5ZVS - chains A and J of the 12 polymer chains in the assembly; structure by electron microscopy, 3.80 A resolution.

Chain A (and J):
Molecule: VP3
From: Grass carp reovirus
Notes: chain J of this document is another copy of the same molecule, construct and numbering; everything in this record applies to it too
UniProtKB: Q9E3V8 (Q9E3V8_9REOV); residues 1-1214 here = UniProt positions 1-1214
Chain sequence (1214 residues; each row starts with the number of its first residue):
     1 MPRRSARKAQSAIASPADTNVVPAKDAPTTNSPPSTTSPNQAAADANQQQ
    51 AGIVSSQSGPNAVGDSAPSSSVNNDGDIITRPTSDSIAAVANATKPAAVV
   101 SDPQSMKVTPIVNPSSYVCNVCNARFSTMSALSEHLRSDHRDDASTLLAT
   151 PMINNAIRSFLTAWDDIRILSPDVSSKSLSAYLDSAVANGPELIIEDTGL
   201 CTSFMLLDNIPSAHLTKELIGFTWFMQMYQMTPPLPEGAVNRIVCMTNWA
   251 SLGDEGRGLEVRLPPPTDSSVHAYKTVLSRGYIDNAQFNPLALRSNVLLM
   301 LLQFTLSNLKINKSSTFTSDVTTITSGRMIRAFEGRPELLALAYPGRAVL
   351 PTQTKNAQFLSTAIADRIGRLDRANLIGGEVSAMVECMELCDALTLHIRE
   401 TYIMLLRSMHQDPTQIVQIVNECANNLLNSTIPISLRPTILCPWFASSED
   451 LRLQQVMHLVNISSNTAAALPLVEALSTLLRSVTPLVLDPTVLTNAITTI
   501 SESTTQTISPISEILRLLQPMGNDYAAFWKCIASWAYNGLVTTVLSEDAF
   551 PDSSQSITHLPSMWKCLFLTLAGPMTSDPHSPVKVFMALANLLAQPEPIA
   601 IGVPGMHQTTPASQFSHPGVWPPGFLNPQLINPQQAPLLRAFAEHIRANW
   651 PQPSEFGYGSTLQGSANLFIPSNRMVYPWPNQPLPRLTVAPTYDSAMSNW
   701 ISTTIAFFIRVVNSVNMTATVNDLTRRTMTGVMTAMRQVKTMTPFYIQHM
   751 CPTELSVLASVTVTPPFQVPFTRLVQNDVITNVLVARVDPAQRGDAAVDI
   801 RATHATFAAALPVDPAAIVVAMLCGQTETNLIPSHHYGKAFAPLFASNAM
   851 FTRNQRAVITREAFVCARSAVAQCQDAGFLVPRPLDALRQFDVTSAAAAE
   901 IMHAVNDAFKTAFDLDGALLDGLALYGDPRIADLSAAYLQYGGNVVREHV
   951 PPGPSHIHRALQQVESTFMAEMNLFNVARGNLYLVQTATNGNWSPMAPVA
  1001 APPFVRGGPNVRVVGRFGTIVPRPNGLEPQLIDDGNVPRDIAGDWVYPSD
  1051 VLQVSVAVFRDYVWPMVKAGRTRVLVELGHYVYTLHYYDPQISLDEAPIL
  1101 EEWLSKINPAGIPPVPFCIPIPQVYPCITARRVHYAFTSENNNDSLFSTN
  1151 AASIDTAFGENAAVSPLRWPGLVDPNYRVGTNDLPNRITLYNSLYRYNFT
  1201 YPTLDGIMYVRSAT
Not modelled in the structure: 1-148, 334-336, 1212-1214 (chain J: 1-14, 142-154, 173-183, 502-523)

Chain A / chain J interface:
Contacting residue pairs (88; chain A residue first):
  F222(A) - P1024(J)  hydrophobic
  W224(A) - P1022(J)
  W224(A) - Y1062(J)
  Y229(A) - A1057(J)  hydrophobic
  S319(A) - T894(J)  hydrogen bond
  V321(A) - Y282(J)
  V321(A) - N289(J)
  V321(A) - L291(J)
  V321(A) - F891(J)  hydrophobic
  T322(A) - L291(J)
  T322(A) - P1109(J)  hydrogen bond (side chain-backbone)
  T322(A) - A1110(J)
  T323(A) - L291(J)
  T323(A) - D1050(J)
  T323(A) - Q1053(J)  hydrogen bond
  T323(A) - V1054(J)
  T323(A) - P1109(J)  hydrogen bond (backbone-backbone)
  S326(A) - L291(J)
  S326(A) - R889(J)
  S326(A) - F891(J)
  G327(A) - F891(J)
  M329(A) - T894(J)
  A348(A) - F1017(J)
  V349(A) - V1054(J)
  L350(A) - F1017(J)
  L350(A) - T1019(J)  hydrogen bond (backbone-side chain)
  P351(A) - T1019(J)
  P351(A) - I1020(J)  hydrogen bond (backbone-backbone)
  P351(A) - V1058(J)
  T352(A) - T1019(J)
  T352(A) - I1020(J)
  Q353(A) - T1019(J)
  Q353(A) - I1020(J)  hydrogen bond (backbone-backbone)
  Q353(A) - V1021(J)
  Q353(A) - I1032(J)
  L360(A) - F1017(J)
  S361(A) - F1017(J)
  S361(A) - N1036(J)
  A363(A) - R1016(J)
  A365(A) - R1016(J)
  R373(A) - D795(J)
  N375(A) - D795(J)
  L376(A) - A796(J)
  L376(A) - A797(J)
  L376(A) - V798(J)  hydrogen bond (backbone-backbone)
  I377(A) - V798(J)
  I377(A) - D799(J)
  I377(A) - I800(J)  hydrophobic
  I377(A) - T803(J)
  G378(A) - A797(J)
  G378(A) - V798(J)  hydrogen bond (backbone-backbone)
  G379(A) - Y926(J)
  G379(A) - G927(J)
  N426(A) - T609(J)  hydrogen bond (backbone-side chain)
  N429(A) - S553(J)
  N429(A) - P611(J)
  S430(A) - Q614(J)
  T431(A) - P611(J)
  T431(A) - S613(J)
  T431(A) - Q614(J)
  I432(A) - Q614(J)  hydrogen bond (backbone-side chain)
  P433(A) - A805(J)  hydrophobic
  I434(A) - H617(J)
  I434(A) - V620(J)  hydrophobic
  S435(A) - A802(J)
  S435(A) - T803(J)  hydrogen bond (side chain-backbone)
  S435(A) - H804(J)
  L436(A) - A802(J)
  L436(A) - T803(J)
  R686(A) - S554(J)
  R686(A) - S556(J)  hydrogen bond (backbone-side chain)
  R686(A) - A594(J)
  R686(A) - Q595(J)
  R686(A) - T609(J)
  L687(A) - Q595(J)
  L687(A) - P596(J)
  T688(A) - A719(J)
  N830(A) - T720(J)
  I832(A) - T558(J)
  S834(A) - S554(J)
  H835(A) - D552(J)  salt bridge
  H835(A) - S554(J)
  H835(A) - Q555(J)  hydrogen bond
  I1154(A) - P1022(J)  hydrophobic
  I1154(A) - P1024(J)  hydrophobic
  Y1209(A) - E547(J)
  R1211(A) - E547(J)  salt bridge
  R1211(A) - F550(J)  hydrogen bond (side chain-backbone)
Interface residues without a listed pair, chain A (54 interface residues in all): G221, I324, G346, E380, Q418, L427, L684, P685, G838
Interface residues without a listed pair, chain J (63 interface residues in all): L278, A292, P551, G605, M606, H607, D892, A897, G1018

Summary:
Chain A and chain J form an interface of 54 and 63 residues respectively; the contacts include 15 hydrogen
bonds and 2 salt bridges. Polar contacts include H835(A)-D552(J), R1211(A)-E547(J) and S319(A)-T894(J).
Chain A and chain J are both VP3 (Grass carp reovirus); the structure, Structure of RNA polymerase complex and
genome within a dsRNA virus provides insights into the mechanisms ..., was determined by electron microscopy
(same publication as 5ZVT).
